7TED - chains A and B; structure by X-ray diffraction, 2.63 A resolution.

== Chain A (and B) ==
Protein: Ornithine aminotransferase, mitochondrial
From: Homo sapiens
Notes: EC 2.6.1.13; chain B of this document is another copy of the same molecule, construct and numbering; everything in this record applies to it too
Reference sequence: P04181 (OAT_HUMAN); residue numbers follow UniProt; this construct covers 36-439
Amino-acid sequence (404 residues; row label = number of the first residue in the row):
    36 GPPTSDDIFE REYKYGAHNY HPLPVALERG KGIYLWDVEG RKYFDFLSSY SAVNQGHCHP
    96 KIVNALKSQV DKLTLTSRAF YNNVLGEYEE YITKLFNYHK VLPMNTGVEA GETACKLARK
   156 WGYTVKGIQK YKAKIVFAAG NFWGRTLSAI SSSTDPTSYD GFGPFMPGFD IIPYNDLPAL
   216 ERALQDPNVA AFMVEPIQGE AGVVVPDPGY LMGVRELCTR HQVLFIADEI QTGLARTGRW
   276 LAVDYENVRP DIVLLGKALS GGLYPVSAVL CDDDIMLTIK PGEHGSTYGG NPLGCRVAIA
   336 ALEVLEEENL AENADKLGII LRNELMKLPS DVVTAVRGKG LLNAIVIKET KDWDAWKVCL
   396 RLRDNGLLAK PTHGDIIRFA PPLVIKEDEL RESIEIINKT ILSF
Small-molecule neighbours:
  - I1T ((1S,3R,4S)-3-formyl-4-[({3-hydroxy-2-methyl-5-[(phosphonooxy)methyl]pyridin-4-yl}methyl)amino]cyclopentane-1-carboxylic acid), molecule 1: Tyr55, Tyr85, Thr141, Gly142, Val143, Phe177, Trp178, Gly179, Arg180, Glu230, Glu235, Asp263, Ile265, Gln266, Lys292, Arg413
  - I1T, molecule 2: Gly320, Ser321, Thr322
UniProt features mapped onto this chain:
  - modified residue: Lys49 (N6-acetyllysine), Lys66 (N6-acetyllysine), Lys102 (N6-succinyllysine), Lys107 (N6-acetyllysine), Lys292 (N6-(pyridoxal phosphate)lysine), Lys362 (N6-acetyllysine), Lys386 (N6-acetyllysine), Lys392 (N6-acetyllysine), Lys405 (N6-acetyllysine), Lys421 (N6-acetyllysine)
  - natural variant: Gly51 (G51D: In HOGA), Asn54 (N54K: In HOGA), Tyr55 (Y55H: In HOGA), Asn89 (N89K: In HOGA), Gln90 (Q90E: In HOGA), Cys93 (C93F: In HOGA), Gln104 (Q104R: In HOGA), Arg154 (R154L: In HOGA), Arg180 (R180T: In HOGA), Ala184 (deletion: In HOGA), Pro199 (P199Q: In HOGA), Ala226 (A226V: In HOGA), 16 further natural variant entries in UniProt
What the authors report for this chain:
  - binding site for I1T: Tyr55, Arg180, Gln266
  - catalytic residues: Lys292 (proposed by the authors, not directly observed)

== How chain A and chain B interact ==
Pairs across the interface (272):
  Ile43(A) with Asn117(B)
  Phe44(A) with Tyr116(B), hydrophobic
  Arg46(A) with Asn118(B); Gly121(B); Glu122(B); Glu125(B)
  Glu47(A) with Arg113(B), salt bridge; Tyr116(B); Asn117(B); Leu120(B); Gly121(B); Glu124(B)
  Tyr48(A) with Lys135(B), hydrogen bond (backbone-side chain)
  Lys49(A) with Lys135(B), hydrogen bond (backbone-side chain)
  Tyr50(A) with Glu124(B); Glu125(B); Thr128(B); Lys129(B), hydrogen bond; His134(B); Lys135(B); Val136(B), hydrogen bond (backbone-backbone)
  Gly51(A) with Glu124(B), hydrogen bond (backbone-side chain); Lys135(B); Val136(B)
  Ala52(A) with Val136(B), hydrogen bond (backbone-backbone); Leu137(B), hydrophobic; Met311(B), hydrophobic
  His53(A) with Lys135(B), hydrogen bond; Leu312(B); Ile314(B); Lys315(B); Pro316(B)
  Asn54(A) with Ile314(B); Lys315(B); Pro316(B); Gly317(B), hydrogen bond (backbone-backbone); His319(B), hydrogen bond (side chain-backbone); Gly320(B)
  Tyr55(A) with Arg113(B); His319(B); Gly320(B); Ser321(B), hydrogen bond (side chain-backbone)
  His56(A) with Pro316(B)
  Pro57(A) with Arg113(B); Ala114(B); Phe115(B); Tyr116(B), hydrophobic
  Leu58(A) with Ala114(B), hydrogen bond (backbone-backbone); Phe115(B), hydrophobic
  Val60(A) with Phe115(B), hydrophobic; Tyr116(B), hydrogen bond (backbone-backbone)
  Ala61(A) with Tyr116(B)
  Leu62(A) with Thr111(B); Tyr116(B), hydrogen bond (backbone-backbone); Asn117(B); Asn118(B), hydrogen bond (backbone-backbone)
  Glu63(A) with Lys107(B), salt bridge; Leu108(B); Asn118(B)
  Arg64(A) with Lys107(B); Leu108(B)
  Gly65(A) with Lys107(B), hydrogen bond (backbone-backbone); Leu108(B)
  Leu70(A) with Leu108(B), hydrophobic
  Leu82(A) with Ser112(B)
  Ser84(A) with Leu110(B), hydrogen bond (side chain-backbone); Thr111(B), hydrogen bond (side chain-backbone); Ser112(B)
  Tyr85(A) with Ser112(B); Ala114(B)
  Ala87(A) with Leu110(B), hydrophobic
  His92(A) with Leu110(B), hydrogen bond (side chain-backbone)
  Cys93(A) with Val105(B), hydrogen bond (side chain-backbone); Lys107(B); Leu108(B)
  Val98(A) with Val105(B), hydrophobic; Asp106(B)
  Leu101(A) with Leu101(B), hydrophobic; Val105(B), hydrophobic
  Lys102(A) with Asp106(B), salt bridge
  Val105(A) with Cys93(B), hydrogen bond (backbone-side chain); Val98(B), hydrophobic; Leu101(B), hydrophobic; Leu298(B), hydrophobic
  Asp106(A) with Val98(B); Lys102(B), salt bridge
  Lys107(A) with Glu63(B); Arg64(B); Gly65(B), hydrogen bond (backbone-backbone); Cys93(B)
  Leu108(A) with Arg64(B); Gly65(B); Leu70(B), hydrophobic; Cys93(B)
  Thr109(A) with Gly297(B), hydrogen bond (side chain-backbone)
  Leu110(A) with Ser84(B), hydrogen bond (backbone-side chain); Ala87(B), hydrophobic; His92(B), hydrogen bond (backbone-side chain); Gly297(B)
  Thr111(A) with Ser84(B), hydrogen bond (backbone-side chain)
  Ser112(A) with Leu82(B); Ser84(B), hydrogen bond (backbone-side chain); Tyr85(B)
  Arg113(A) with Glu47(B), salt bridge; Tyr55(B); Pro57(B)
  Ala114(A) with Pro57(B); Leu58(B), hydrogen bond (backbone-backbone); Leu82(B), hydrophobic; Tyr85(B); Lys405(B)
  Phe115(A) with Pro57(B); Leu58(B), hydrophobic; Val60(B), hydrophobic; Leu62(B), hydrophobic; Leu403(B), hydrophobic
  Tyr116(A) with Phe44(B), hydrophobic; Glu47(B); Pro57(B); Leu58(B); Val60(B), hydrogen bond (backbone-backbone); Ala61(B); Leu62(B), hydrogen bond (backbone-backbone)
  Asn117(A) with Ile43(B); Leu62(B)
  Asn118(A) with Arg46(B), hydrogen bond (backbone-side chain); Leu62(B), hydrogen bond (backbone-backbone); Glu63(B), hydrogen bond
  Leu120(A) with Glu47(B)
  Gly121(A) with Arg46(B)
  Glu122(A) with Arg46(B)
  Glu124(A) with Glu47(B); Tyr50(B); Gly51(B), hydrogen bond (side chain-backbone)
  Glu125(A) with Arg46(B); Tyr50(B)
  Thr128(A) with Tyr50(B)
  Lys129(A) with Tyr50(B)
  His134(A) with Tyr50(B)
  Lys135(A) with Tyr48(B); Lys49(B), hydrogen bond (side chain-backbone); Tyr50(B); Gly51(B); His53(B)
  Val136(A) with Tyr50(B), hydrogen bond (backbone-backbone); Gly51(B); Ala52(B), hydrogen bond (backbone-backbone)
  Leu137(A) with Ala52(B), hydrophobic
  Asn140(A) with Thr141(B)
  Thr141(A) with Asn140(B); Glu144(B), hydrogen bond
  Val143(A) with Glu144(B)
  Glu144(A) with Thr141(B), hydrogen bond; Val143(B)
  Glu147(A) with Thr181(B); Leu182(B), hydrogen bond (side chain-backbone)
  Lys151(A) with Arg180(B), hydrogen bond (side chain-backbone); Leu182(B); Ile185(B); Phe197(B)
  Arg154(A) with Leu182(B); Gly196(B); Phe197(B), hydrogen bond (side chain-backbone); Gly198(B); Pro199(B), hydrogen bond (side chain-backbone)
  Lys155(A) with Asp195(B); Gly196(B); Phe197(B)
  Tyr158(A) with Gly196(B); Gly198(B); Pro199(B)
  Lys165(A) with Asp195(B), salt bridge; Gly196(B)
  Tyr166(A) with Tyr194(B); Asp195(B), hydrogen bond; Gly196(B), hydrogen bond (side chain-backbone); Gly198(B); Pro199(B); Phe200(B), hydrophobic
  Ala168(A) with Pro199(B)
  Arg180(A) with Lys151(B), hydrogen bond (backbone-side chain); Gly317(B), hydrogen bond (side chain-backbone); Glu318(B), hydrogen bond (side chain-backbone); His319(B); Gly320(B)
  Thr181(A) with Glu147(B)
  Leu182(A) with Glu147(B), hydrogen bond (backbone-side chain); Lys151(B); Arg154(B); Ser183(B); Met201(B), hydrophobic
  Ser183(A) with Leu182(B); Ser183(B)
  Ile185(A) with Lys151(B)
  Thr192(A) with Gly317(B); Glu318(B)
  Tyr194(A) with Tyr166(B)
  Asp195(A) with Lys155(B); Lys165(B), salt bridge; Tyr166(B), hydrogen bond
  Gly196(A) with Arg154(B); Lys155(B); Tyr158(B); Tyr166(B), hydrogen bond (backbone-side chain)
  Phe197(A) with Lys151(B); Arg154(B), hydrogen bond (backbone-side chain); Lys155(B); Glu318(B)
  Gly198(A) with Arg154(B); Tyr158(B); Tyr166(B)
  Pro199(A) with Arg154(B), hydrogen bond (backbone-side chain); Tyr158(B); Tyr166(B); Ala168(B); Met201(B); Pro202(B), hydrophobic
  Phe200(A) with Tyr166(B), hydrophobic; Pro202(B)
  Met201(A) with Leu182(B), hydrophobic; Pro199(B); Met201(B), hydrophobic
  Pro202(A) with Pro199(B), hydrophobic; Phe200(B); Pro202(B)
  Lys292(A) with Thr322(B), hydrogen bond; Tyr323(B), hydrogen bond (backbone-side chain)
  Ser295(A) with Tyr323(B), hydrogen bond
  Gly297(A) with Thr109(B), hydrogen bond (backbone-side chain); Leu110(B); Tyr323(B)
  Leu298(A) with Val105(B), hydrophobic; Tyr299(B); Leu328(B)
  Tyr299(A) with Leu298(B); Pro300(B); Tyr323(B), hydrogen bond (backbone-side chain)
  Pro300(A) with Tyr299(B); Pro300(B); Tyr323(B), hydrophobic
  Met311(A) with Ala52(B), hydrophobic
  Leu312(A) with His53(B)
  Ile314(A) with His53(B); Asn54(B)
  Lys315(A) with His53(B); Asn54(B)
  Pro316(A) with His53(B); Asn54(B); Tyr55(B); His56(B)
  Gly317(A) with Asn54(B), hydrogen bond (backbone-backbone); Arg180(B), hydrogen bond (backbone-side chain)
  Glu318(A) with Asn54(B); Arg180(B); Thr192(B); Phe197(B)
  His319(A) with Asn54(B), hydrogen bond (backbone-side chain); Tyr55(B); Arg180(B)
  Gly320(A) with Asn54(B); Tyr55(B); Arg180(B)
  Ser321(A) with Tyr55(B), hydrogen bond (backbone-side chain)
  Thr322(A) with Lys292(B)
  Tyr323(A) with Lys292(B), hydrogen bond (side chain-backbone); Ser295(B), hydrogen bond; Gly297(B); Tyr299(B), hydrogen bond (side chain-backbone); Pro300(B), hydrophobic
  Leu328(A) with Leu298(B)
  Leu403(A) with Phe115(B), hydrophobic
  Lys405(A) with Ala114(B)
Other interface residues (no listed pair), chain A (111 interface residues in all): Val73, Val88, Cys150, Gly203, Phe204, Asp308, Ala404
Other interface residues (no listed pair), chain B (111 interface residues in all): Pro59, Asp80, Val88, Cys150, Gly203, Phe204, Ala404

== Summary ==
The chain A/chain B interface involves 111 residues from each chain, with 64 hydrogen bonds and 7 salt
bridges. Polar pairs include Glu47(A)-Arg113(B), Glu63(A)-Lys107(B) and Lys102(A)-Asp106(B). Ligands of chain
A: compound I1T. The paper reports the catalytic residue Lys292(A); a binding site for I1T at Tyr55(A),
Arg180(A) and Gln266(A).
Chain A and chain B are both Ornithine aminotransferase, mitochondrial (Homo sapiens); the structure, Human
Ornithine Aminotransferase cocrystallized with its inhibitor,
(S,E)-3-amino-4-(fluoromethylene)cyclopent-1-ene-1-carboxylate, was determined by X-ray diffraction.
